1NCD - chains N and L of the 3 polymer chains in the assembly; structure by X-ray diffraction, 2.90 A resolution.

== Chain N ==
Molecule: Influenza A subtype N9 neuraminidase
Organism: Influenza A virus
Notes: EC 3.2.1.18
Reference sequence: P05803 (NRAM_IAWHM); the construct lacks a stretch of the UniProt sequence and is renumbered around it, so the offset changes along the chain: 82-169 = UniProt 83-170; 170-333 = UniProt 172-335; 335-392 = UniProt 336-393; 394-412 = UniProt 394-412; 1 more segments
Amino-acid sequence (389 residues; numbered 81 to 468 plus 3 insertion-coded residues; 2 numbers in that range are skipped by the numbering (no residue carries them; nothing is unmodelled there); the number before each row is that of its first residue; a row labelled like 412A-412B holds insertion residues (412A, then the next letters in order)):
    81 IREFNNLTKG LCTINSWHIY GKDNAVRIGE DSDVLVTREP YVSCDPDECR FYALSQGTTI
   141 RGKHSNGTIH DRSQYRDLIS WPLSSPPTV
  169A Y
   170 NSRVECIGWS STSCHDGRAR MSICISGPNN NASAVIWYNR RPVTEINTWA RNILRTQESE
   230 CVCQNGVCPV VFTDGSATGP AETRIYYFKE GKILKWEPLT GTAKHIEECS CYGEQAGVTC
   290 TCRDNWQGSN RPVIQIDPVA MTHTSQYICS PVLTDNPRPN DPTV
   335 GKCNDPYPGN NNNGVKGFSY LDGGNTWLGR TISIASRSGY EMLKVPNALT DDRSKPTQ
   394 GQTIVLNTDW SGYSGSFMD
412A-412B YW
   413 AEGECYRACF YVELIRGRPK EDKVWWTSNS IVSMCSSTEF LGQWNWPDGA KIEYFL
Disulfides: Cys92-Cys417, Cys124-Cys129, Cys175-Cys193, Cys183-Cys230, Cys232-Cys237, Cys278-Cys291, Cys280-Cys289, Cys318-Cys337, Cys421-Cys447
Covalently attached groups: N-acetylglucosamine (NAG) linked to Asn86, Asn146; glycan linked to Asn200
Ion coordination: Ca2+: Asp293, Asn294, Gly297, Asp324, Asn344, Asn347
Swiss-Prot annotation at these positions:
  - active site: Asp151 (Proton donor/acceptor), Tyr406 (Nucleophile)
  - binding site (substrate): Arg118, Arg152, Glu276, Glu277, Arg292, Arg371
  - binding site (Ca(2+)): Asp293, Gly297, Asp324, Asn347
  - glycosylation (N-linked (GlcNAc...) asparagine): Asn86, Asn146, Asn200 (high mannose)

== Chain L ==
Molecule: IGG2A-kappa NC41 fab (light chain)
Organism: Mus musculus
Notes: antibody fragment or engineered binder
Amino-acid sequence (214 residues; each row starts with the number of its first residue):
     1 DIVMTQSPKF MSTSVGDRVT ITCKASQDVS TAVVWYQQKP GQSPKLLIYW ASTRHIGVPD
    61 RFAGSGSGTD YTLTISSVQA EDLALYYCQQ HYSPPWTFGG GTKLEIKRAD AAPTVSIFPP
   121 SSEQLTSGGA SVVCFLNNFY PKDINVKWKI DGSERQNGVL NSWTDQDSKD STYSMSSTLT
   181 LTKDEYERHN SYTCEATHKT STSPIVKSFN RNEC
Disulfides: Cys23-Cys88, Cys134-Cys194
Differences from the reference sequence: conflict Thr20 (Ser in Y11589), Ile21 (Val in Y11589), Asp28 (Ile in Y11589), 18 further conflict positions vs the reference (Y11589) not listed

== Chain N / chain L interface ==
Pairs across the interface (16; chain N residue first):
  Pro326(N) - Trp50(L)
  Arg327(N) - Tyr49(L)  hydrogen bond (backbone-side chain)
  Pro328(N) - Tyr49(L)
  Asn329(N) - Tyr49(L)
  Asn329(N) - Ile56(L)
  Gly343(N) - Thr53(L)  hydrogen bond (backbone-side chain)
  Asn344(N) - Trp50(L)
  Asn344(N) - Thr53(L)
  Asn347(N) - Trp50(L)
  Ile368(N) - Tyr49(L)
  Ala369(N) - Trp50(L)  hydrogen bond (backbone-side chain)
  Pro431(N) - Tyr92(L)
  Lys432(N) - His91(L)  hydrogen bond (side chain-backbone)
  Lys432(N) - Tyr92(L)
  Lys432(N) - Pro94(L)
  Lys432(N) - Trp96(L)
Also at the interface, not in a pair above, chain N (13 interface residues in all): Ile149, Asp434
Also at the interface, not in a pair above, chain L (11 interface residues in all): Arg54, His55, Ser93

== Summary ==
13 residues of chain N face 11 of chain L across their interface, with 4 hydrogen bonds. Polar contacts
include Arg327(N)-Tyr49(L), Gly343(N)-Thr53(L) and Ala369(N)-Trp50(L). Covalently linked N-acetylglucosamine:
at Asn86(N), Asn146(N) and Asn200(N).
Here chain N is Influenza A subtype N9 neuraminidase (Influenza A virus) and chain L is IGG2A-kappa NC41 fab
(light chain) (Mus musculus). Entry 1NCD (Refined crystal structure of the influenza virus N9
neuraminidase-NC41 fab complex) was determined by X-ray diffraction together with 1NCA from the same study.
